Entry 5SWK (X-ray diffraction, 1.92 A resolution); this record covers chains A and B of the 4 polymer chains in the assembly.

# Chain A (and B)
Protein: E3 ubiquitin-protein ligase Mdm2
Organism: Homo sapiens
Notes: EC 6.3.2.-; chain B of this document is another copy of the same molecule, construct and numbering; everything in this record applies to it too
UniProtKB: Q00987 (MDM2_HUMAN); residues 1-150 here = UniProt positions 1-150
Amino-acid sequence (153 residues; row label = number of the first residue in the row; numbers below 1 keep their minus sign (Gly-2 is residue -2)):
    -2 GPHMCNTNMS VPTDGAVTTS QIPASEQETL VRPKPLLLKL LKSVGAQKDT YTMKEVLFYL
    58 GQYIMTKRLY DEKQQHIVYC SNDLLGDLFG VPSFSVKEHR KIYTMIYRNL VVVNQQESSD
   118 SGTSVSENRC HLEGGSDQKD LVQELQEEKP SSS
Disordered / not traced: -2 to 26, 111-150 (chain B: -2 to 25, 111-150)
Construct notes: expression tag (-2 to 0)
UniProt features mapped onto this chain:
  - mutagenesis: Gly58 (G58A: No effect on its ability to induce apoptosis)

# Interface between chain A and chain B
Pairs across the interface - 14 pairs, chain A then chain B:
  Gly42(A) with Arg65(B)
  Phe55(A) with Arg65(B); Tyr67(B)
  Tyr56(A) with Arg65(B), hydrogen bond
  Gln59(A) with Met62(B), hydrogen bond (side chain-backbone); Arg65(B)
  Met62(A) with Gln59(B), hydrogen bond (backbone-side chain); Met62(B), hydrophobic
  Thr63(A) with Met62(B); Thr63(B), hydrogen bond
  Arg65(A) with Phe55(B); Tyr56(B), hydrogen bond; Gln59(B)
  Tyr67(A) with Phe55(B)
Other interface residues (no listed pair), chain A (9 interface residues in all): Val41

# In short
The interface between chain A and chain B involves 9 residues on one side and 7 on the other, with 5 hydrogen
bonds. Polar contacts include Tyr56(A)-Arg65(B), Gln59(A)-Met62(B) and Thr63(A)-Thr63(B). UniProt lists one
mutagenesis site on chain A.
Chain A and chain B are both E3 ubiquitin-protein ligase Mdm2 (Homo sapiens); the structure, Crystal structure
of p53 epitope-scaffold based on a inhibitor of cysteine proteases in complex with human ..., was determined
by X-ray diffraction.
